Entry 7TEJ (electron microscopy, 2.74 A resolution); this record covers chains C and D of the 28 polymer chains in the assembly.

# Chain C (and D)
Name: Proteasome subunit alpha type-4
Source organism: Saccharomyces cerevisiae S288C
Notes: EC 3.4.25.1; chain D of this document is another copy of the same molecule, construct and numbering; everything in this record applies to it too
UniProt: P40303 (PSA4_YEAST); residues 1-254 here = UniProt positions 1-254
Chain sequence (254 residues; row label = number of the first residue in the row):
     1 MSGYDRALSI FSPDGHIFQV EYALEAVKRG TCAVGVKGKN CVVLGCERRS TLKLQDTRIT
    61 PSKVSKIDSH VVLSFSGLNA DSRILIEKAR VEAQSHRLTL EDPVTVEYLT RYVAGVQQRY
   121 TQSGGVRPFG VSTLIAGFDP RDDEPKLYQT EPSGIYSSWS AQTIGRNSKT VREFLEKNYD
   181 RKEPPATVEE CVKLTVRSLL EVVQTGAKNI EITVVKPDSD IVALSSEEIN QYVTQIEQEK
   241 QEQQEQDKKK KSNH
Not modelled in the structure: 1-8, 49-51, 204-208, 242-254 (chain D: 1-16, 49-51, 57-62, 122-125, 201-209, 236-254)
Swiss-Prot annotation at these positions:
  - modified residue: T60 (Phosphothreonine)

# Chain C / chain D interface
Contacting residue pairs (54):
  S9(C) - V126(D)
  S9(C) - R127(D)
  I10(C) - Q19(D)
  F11(C) - Q19(D)  hydrogen bond (backbone-side chain)
  F11(C) - Y22(D)  hydrophobic
  F11(C) - A23(D)  hydrophobic
  F11(C) - L78(D)  hydrophobic
  F11(C) - R127(D)
  F11(C) - P128(D)
  F11(C) - G130(D)
  S12(C) - Y22(D)
  P13(C) - Y22(D)
  D14(C) - E25(D)
  D14(C) - R29(D)  hydrogen bond (backbone-side chain)
  G15(C) - Y22(D)
  G15(C) - A26(D)
  G15(C) - R29(D)  hydrogen bond (backbone-side chain)
  H16(C) - R29(D)
  I17(C) - R127(D)
  K37(C) - D56(D)  salt bridge
  A114(C) - R83(D)
  G115(C) - R83(D)
  Q118(C) - A80(D)
  Q118(C) - D81(D)  hydrogen bond
  Q118(C) - I84(D)
  Q118(C) - R127(D)
  T121(C) - R127(D)  hydrogen bond (backbone-side chain)
  Q122(C) - D81(D)
  Q122(C) - V126(D)  hydrogen bond (backbone-backbone)
  Q122(C) - R127(D)  hydrogen bond (side chain-backbone)
  Q122(C) - P128(D)
  Q122(C) - F129(D)
  S153(C) - A80(D)
  G154(C) - A80(D)
  G154(C) - R83(D)  hydrogen bond (backbone-side chain)
  I155(C) - N79(D)
  I155(C) - A80(D)
  Y156(C) - R83(D)
  S157(C) - Q55(D)
  S158(C) - Q55(D)
  S158(C) - D56(D)  hydrogen bond (backbone-backbone)
  W159(C) - L52(D)  hydrophobic
  W159(C) - L54(D)
  W159(C) - Q55(D)
  W159(C) - D56(D)
  S160(C) - L54(D)  hydrogen bond (backbone-backbone)
  S160(C) - D56(D)  hydrogen bond
  A161(C) - L54(D)
  L175(C) - L54(D)  hydrophobic
  E176(C) - L54(D)
  Y179(C) - L54(D)  hydrophobic
  R181(C) - K53(D)  hydrogen bond (side chain-backbone)
  R181(C) - Q55(D)  hydrogen bond (side chain-backbone)
  R181(C) - D56(D)  salt bridge
Other interface residues (no listed pair), chain C (31 interface residues in all): S123, G124, R172
Other interface residues (no listed pair), chain D (23 interface residues in all): Y120

# In short
31 residues of chain C and 23 residues of chain D are in contact, with 13 hydrogen bonds and 2 salt bridges.
Polar pairs include K37(C)-D56(D), R181(C)-D56(D) and F11(C)-Q19(D).
Both chains are Proteasome subunit alpha type-4 (Saccharomyces cerevisiae S288C). Entry 7TEJ (Cryo-EM
structure of the 20S Alpha 3 Deletion proteasome core particle) was determined by electron microscopy together
with 7TEO from the same study.
